Entry 4QWI (X-ray diffraction, 2.60 A resolution); this record covers chains F and G of the 28 polymer chains in the assembly.

[Chain F]
Molecule: Probable proteasome subunit alpha type-7
Organism: Saccharomyces cerevisiae
Reference sequence: P21242 (PSA7_YEAST); residues -3 to 284 here correspond to UniProt positions 1-288 (UniProt number = residue number + 4)
Amino-acid sequence (288 residues; row label = number of the first residue in the row; numbers below 1 keep their minus sign (Met-3 is residue -3)):
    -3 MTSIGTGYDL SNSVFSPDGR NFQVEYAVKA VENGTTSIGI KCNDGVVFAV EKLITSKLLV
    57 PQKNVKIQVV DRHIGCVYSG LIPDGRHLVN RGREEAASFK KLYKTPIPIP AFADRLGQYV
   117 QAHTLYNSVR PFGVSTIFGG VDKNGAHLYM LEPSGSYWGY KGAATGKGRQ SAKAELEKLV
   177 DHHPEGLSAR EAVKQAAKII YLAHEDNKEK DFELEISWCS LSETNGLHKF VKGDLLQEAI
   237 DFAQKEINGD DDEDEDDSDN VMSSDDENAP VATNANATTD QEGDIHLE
Unresolved in the structure: -3 to 1, 245-284
Curated features (UniProtKB/Swiss-Prot):
  - modified residue: Thr-2 (N-acetylthreonine)

[Chain G]
Molecule: Proteasome subunit alpha type-1
Organism: Saccharomyces cerevisiae
Reference sequence: P21243 (PSA1_YEAST); residues -8 to 243 here correspond to UniProt positions 1-252 (UniProt number = residue number + 9)
Amino-acid sequence (252 residues; row label = number of the first residue in the row; numbers below 1 keep their minus sign (Met-8 is residue -8)):
    -8 MSGAAAASAA GYDRHITIFS PEGRLYQVEY AFKATNQTNI NSLAVRGKDC TVVISQKKVP
    52 DKLLDPTTVS YIFCISRTIG MVVNGPIPDA RNAALRAKAE AAEFRYKYGY DMPCDVLAKR
   112 MANLSQIYTQ RAYMRPLGVI LTFVSVDEEL GPSIYKTDPA GYYVGYKATA TGPKQQEITT
   172 NLENHFKKSK IDHINEESWE KVVEFAITHM IDALGTEFSK NDLEVGVATK DKFFTLSAEN
   232 IEERLVAIAE QD
Unresolved in the structure: -8 to 1, 243
Ion coordination: Mg2+: Thr8, Tyr119, Arg122, Met125

[Chain F / chain G interface]
Residue-residue contacts (62; chain F residue first):
  Thr2(F) with His6(G), hydrogen bond (backbone-side chain)
  Gly3(F) with His6(G)
  Tyr4(F) with Arg5(G); His6(G); Tyr21(G)
  Ser9(F) with Arg126(G)
  Val10(F) with His6(G); Gln18(G)
  Phe11(F) with Gln18(G), hydrogen bond (backbone-side chain); Tyr21(G); Ala22(G), hydrophobic; Arg126(G); Pro127(G)
  Ser12(F) with Tyr21(G)
  Pro13(F) with Tyr21(G), hydrophobic; Lys24(G), hydrogen bond (backbone-side chain)
  Asp14(F) with Lys24(G)
  Gly15(F) with Tyr21(G); Ala25(G)
  Lys37(F) with Asp56(G), salt bridge
  Asp110(F) with Arg82(G)
  Gln114(F) with Arg82(G), hydrogen bond (side chain-backbone); Asn83(G); Leu86(G)
  Gln117(F) with Pro79(G); Asp80(G); Asn83(G), hydrogen bond; Arg126(G), hydrogen bond
  Thr120(F) with Arg126(G), hydrogen bond (backbone-side chain)
  Leu121(F) with Tyr124(G); Arg126(G); Leu128(G), hydrophobic
  Tyr122(F) with Tyr124(G); Met125(G), hydrophobic
  Ser150(F) with Pro79(G)
  Gly151(F) with Pro79(G)
  Ser152(F) with Ile78(G); Pro79(G)
  Tyr153(F) with Arg82(G), hydrogen bond (backbone-side chain)
  Trp154(F) with Leu55(G), hydrophobic; Thr59(G); Val60(G), hydrophobic; Ser61(G); Tyr62(G); Ile78(G), hydrophobic; Arg82(G)
  Gly155(F) with Leu55(G); Asp56(G), hydrogen bond (backbone-backbone); Thr59(G), hydrogen bond (backbone-side chain)
  Tyr156(F) with Leu54(G); Leu55(G); Asp56(G)
  Lys157(F) with Lys53(G); Leu54(G), hydrogen bond (backbone-backbone); Leu55(G)
  Gly158(F) with Leu54(G), hydrogen bond (backbone-backbone)
  Lys169(F) with Leu54(G)
  Leu172(F) with Leu54(G)
  Glu173(F) with Lys53(G), salt bridge; Leu54(G)
  Val176(F) with Leu54(G), hydrophobic
  Asp177(F) with Lys53(G), salt bridge
Interface residues without a listed pair, chain F (32 interface residues in all): Tyr145
Interface residues without a listed pair, chain G (29 interface residues in all): Asp52, Pro57, Gly129

[In short]
32 residues of chain F and 29 residues of chain G are in contact, with 12 hydrogen bonds and 3 salt bridges.
Polar contacts include Lys37(F)-Asp56(G), Glu173(F)-Lys53(G) and Asp177(F)-Lys53(G). Thr8(G), Tyr119(G),
Arg122(G) and Met125(G) coordinate Mg2+.
Chain F is Probable proteasome subunit alpha type-7 and chain G is Proteasome subunit alpha type-1, both from
Saccharomyces cerevisiae; the structure, yCP beta5-A49S-mutant in complex with carfilzomib, was determined by
X-ray diffraction together with 4QUX, 4QUY, 4QV0, 4QV1, 4QV3, 4QV4 and 42 further entries from the same study.
